7ASA - chains A and K of the 5 polymer chains in the assembly; structure by electron microscopy, 3.50 A resolution.

== Chain A ==
Molecule: 23S rRNA
Source organism: Bacillus subtilis subsp. subtilis str. 168
Notes: engineered mutation(s): Discontinuous sequence
Sequence (2926 nucleotides; row label = number of the first residue in the row):
     1 GGUUAAGUUAGAAAGGGCGCACGGUGGAUGCCUUGGCACUAGGAGCCGAU
    51 GAAGGACGGGACGAACACCGAUAUGCUUCGGGGAGCUGUAAGCAAGCUUU
   101 GAUCCGGAGAUUUCCGAAUGGGGAAACCCACCACUCGUAAUGGAGUGGUA
   151 UCCAUAUCUGAAUUCAUAGGAUAUGAGAAGGCAGACCCGGGGAACUGAAA
   201 CAUCUAAGUACCCGGAGGAAGAGAAAGCAAAUGCGAUUCCCUGAGUAGCG
   251 GCGAGCGAAACGGGAUCAGCCCAAACCAAGAGGCUUGCCUCUUGGGGUUG
   301 UAGGACACUCUGUACGGAGUUACAAAGGAACGAGGUAGAUGAAGAGGUCU
   351 GGAAAGGCCCGCCAUAGGAGGUAACAGCCCUGUAGUCAAAACUUCGUUCU
   401 CUCCUGAGUGGAUCCUGAGUACGGCGGAACACGUGAAAUUCCGUCGGAAU
   451 CCGGGAGGACCAUCUCCCAAGGCUAAAUACUCCCUAGUGACCGAUAGUGA
   501 ACCAGUACCGUGAGGGAAAGGUGAAAAGCACCCCGGAAGGGGAGUGAAAG
   551 AGAUCCUGAAACCGUGUGCCUACAAGUAGUCAGAGCCCGUUAACGGGUGA
   601 UGGCGUGCCUUUUGUAGAAUGAACCGGCGAGUUACGAUCUCGUGCAAGGU
   651 UAAGCAGAAGAUGCGGAGCCGCAGCGAAAGCGAGUCUGAAUAGGGCGCAU
   701 GAGUACGUGGUCGUAGACCCGAAACCAGGUGAUCUACCCAUGUCCAGGGU
   751 GAAGUUCAGGUAACACUGAAUGGAGGCCCGAACCCACGCACGUUGAAAAG
   801 UGCGGGGAUGAGGUGUGGGUAGGGGUGAAAUGCCAAUCGAACCUGGAGAU
   851 AGCUGGUUCUCUCCGAAAUAGCUUUAGGGCUAGCCUCAAGGUAAGAGUCU
   901 UGGAGGUAGAGCACUGAUUGGACUAGGGGCCCCUACCGGGUUACCGAAUU
   951 CAGUCAAACUCCGAAUGCCAAUGACUUAUCCUUGGGAGUCAGACUGCGAG
  1001 UGAUAAGAUCCGUAGUCGAAAGGGAAACAGCCCAGACCGCCAGCUAAGGU
  1051 CCCAAAGUAUACGUUAAGUGGAAAAGGAUGUGGAGUUGCUUAGACAACCA
  1101 GGAUGUUGGCUUAGAAGCAGCCACCAUUUAAAGAGUGCGUAAUAGCUCAC
  1151 UGGUCGAGUGACUCUGCGCCGAAAAUGUACCGGGGCUAAACGUAUCACCG
  1201 AAGCUGCGGACUGUUCUUCGAACAGUGGUAGGAGAGCGUUCUAAGGGCUG
  1251 UGAAGCCAGACCGGAAGGACUGGUGGAGCGCUUAGAAGUGAGAAUGCCGG
  1301 UAUGAGUAGCGAAAGAGGGGUGAGAAUCCCCUCCACCGAAUGCCUAAGGU
  1351 UUCCUGAGGAAGGCUCGUCCGCUCAGGGUUAGUCGGGACCUAAGCCGAGG
  1401 CCGAAAGGCGUAGGCGAUGGACAACAGGUUGAUAUUCCUGUACCACCUCC
  1451 UCACCAUUUGAGCAAUGGGGGGACGCAGGAGGAUAGGGUAAGCGCGGUAU
  1501 UGGAUAUCCGCGUCCAAGCAGUUAGGCUGGGAAAUAGGCAAAUCCGUUUC
  1551 CCAUAAGGCUGAGCUGUGAUGGCGAGCGAAAUAUAGUAGCGAAGUUCCUG
  1601 AUUCCACACUGCCAAGAAAAGCCUCUAGCGAGGUGAGAGGUGCCCGUACC
  1651 GCAAACCGACACAGGUAGGCGAGGAGAGAAUCCUAAGGUGAUCGAGAGAA
  1701 CUCUCGUUAAGGAACUCGGCAAAAUGACCCCGUAACUUCGGGAGAAGGGG
  1751 UGCUCUGUUAGGGUGCAAGCCCGAGAGAGCCGCAGUGAAUAGGCCCAGGC
  1801 GACUGUUUAGCAAAAACACAGGUCUCUGCGAAGCCGUAAGGCGAAGUAUA
  1851 GGGGCUGACGCCUGCCCGGUGCUGGAAGGUUAAGAGGAGCGCUUAGCGUA
  1901 AGCGAAGGUGCGAAUUGAAGCCCCAGUAAACGGCGGCCGUAACUAUAACG
  1951 GUCCUAAGGUAGCGAAAUUCCUUGUCGGGUAAGUUCCGACCCGCACGAAA
  2001 GGCGCAACGAUCUGGGCACUGUCUCAACGAGAGACUCGGUGAAAUUAUAG
  2051 UACCUGUGAAGAUGCAGGUUACCCGCGACAGGACGGAAAGACCCCGUGGA
  2101 GCUUUACUGCAGCCUGAUAUUGAAUGUUGGUACAGCUUGUACAGGAUAGG
  2151 UAGGAGCCUUGGAAACCGGAGCGCCAGCUUCGGUGGAGGCAUCGGUGGGA
  2201 UACUACCCUGGCUGUAUUGACCUUCUAACCCGCCGCCCUUAUCGGGCGGG
  2251 GAGACAGUGUCAGGUGGGCAGUUUGACUGGGGCGGUCGCCUCCUAAAAGG
  2301 UAACGGAGGCGCCCAAAGGUUCCCUCAGAAUGGUUGGAAAUCAUUCGCAG
  2351 AGUGUAAAGGCACAAGGGAGCUUGACUGCGAGACCUACAAGUCGAGCAGG
  2401 GACGAAAGUCGGGCUUAGUGAUCCGGUGGUUCCGCAUGGAAGGGCCAUCG
  2451 CUCAACGGAUAAAAGCUACCCCGGGGAUAACAGGCUUAUCUCCCCCAAGA
  2501 GUCCACAUCGACGGGGAGGUUUGGCACCUCGAUGUCGGCUCAUCGCAUCC
  2551 UGGGGCUGUAGUCGGUCCCAAGGGUUGGGCUGUUCGCCCAUUAAAGCGGU
  2601 ACGCGAGCUGGGUUCAGAACGUCGUGAGACAGUUCGGUCCCUAUCCGUCG
  2651 CGGGCGCAGGAAAUUUGAGAGGAGCUGUCCUUAGUACGAGAGGACCGGGA
  2701 UGGACGCACCGCUGGUGUACCAGUUGUUCUGCCAAGGGCAUCGCUGGGUA
  2751 GCUAUGUGCGGACGGGAUAAGUGCUGAAAGCAUCUAAGCAUGAAGCCCCC
  2801 CUCAAGAUGAGAUUUCCCAUUCCGCAAGGAAGUAAGAUCCCUGAAAGAUG
  2851 AUCAGGUUGAUAGGUCUGAGGUGGAAGUGUGGCGACACAUGGAGCUGACA
  2901 GAUACUAAUCGAUCGAGGACUUAACC
Unresolved in the structure: 1-1095, 1155-1935, 1941-1948, 1953-2501, 2508-2558, 2562-2687, 2693-2926

== Chain K ==
Protein: 50S ribosomal protein L11
Source organism: Bacillus subtilis (strain 168)
UniProt: Q06796 (RL11_BACSU); numbering as in UniProt (aligned over 1-141)
Sequence (141 residues; row label = number of the first residue in the row):
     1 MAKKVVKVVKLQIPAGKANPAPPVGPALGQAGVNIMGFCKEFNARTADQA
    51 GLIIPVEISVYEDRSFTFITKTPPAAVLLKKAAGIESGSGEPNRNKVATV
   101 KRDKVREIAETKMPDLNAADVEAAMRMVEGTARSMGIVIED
Unresolved in the structure: 1-9, 141

== Interface between chain A and chain K ==
Contacting residue pairs (49; chain A residue first):
  U1104(A) with Asn117(K), hydrogen bond to the sugar; Met127(K), base contact
  G1105(A) with Ala75(K), sugar contact; Lys112(K), hydrogen bond to the phosphate; Asp115(K), sugar contact; Leu116(K), sugar contact; Met127(K), hydrogen bond to the base; Gly130(K), base contact; Thr131(K), base contact
  U1106(A) with Pro73(K), phosphate contact; Pro74(K), phosphate contact; Ala75(K), hydrogen bond to the phosphate; Lys112(K), salt bridge to the phosphate; Thr131(K), hydrogen bond to the base
  U1107(A) with Leu11(K), base contact; Gln12(K), hydrogen bond to the base
  G1108(A) with Ser134(K), hydrogen bond to the sugar
  G1109(A) with Ala76(K), phosphate contact; Gly88(K), sugar contact; Ser89(K), hydrogen bond to the sugar; Gly90(K), hydrogen bond to the base; Ser134(K), sugar contact; Met135(K), sugar contact
  C1110(A) with Lys80(K), salt bridge to the phosphate; Ser87(K), phosphate contact; Gly88(K), hydrogen bond to the phosphate; Ser89(K), sugar contact; Gly90(K), sugar contact
  C1122(A) with Gly90(K), sugar contact; Glu91(K), sugar contact; Pro92(K), hydrogen bond to the sugar; Arg94(K), hydrogen bond to the phosphate
  A1123(A) with Pro92(K), sugar contact; Asn93(K), hydrogen bond to the phosphate; Arg94(K), salt bridge to the phosphate; Arg133(K), sugar contact
  C1124(A) with Asn93(K), hydrogen bond to the phosphate; Arg133(K), salt bridge to the phosphate
  C1125(A) with Gly130(K), base contact; Arg133(K), phosphate contact
  A1126(A) with Arg126(K), sugar contact; Met127(K), sugar contact
  U1127(A) with Asn117(K), hydrogen bond to the base; Ala118(K), sugar contact; Ala123(K), sugar contact; Met127(K), sugar contact
  U1128(A) with Asn117(K), hydrogen bond to the sugar
  A1134(A) with Gly130(K), hydrogen bond to the base; Ser134(K), base contact
Also at the interface, not in a pair above, chain A (16 interface residues in all): C1121
Also at the interface, not in a pair above, chain K (29 interface residues in all): Ala119

== In short ==
16 residues of chain A face 29 of chain K across their interface, with 17 hydrogen bonds and 4 salt bridges.
Polar pairs include G1105(A)-Met127(K), U1106(A)-Thr131(K) and U1107(A)-Gln12(K).
Here chain A is 23S rRNA (Bacillus subtilis subsp. subtilis str. 168) and chain K is 50S ribosomal protein L11
(Bacillus subtilis (strain 168)). Entry 7ASA (Bacillus subtilis ribosome-associated quality control complex
state B, multibody refinement focussed on RqcH. Ribosomal 50S subunit ...) was determined by electron
microscopy.
